Entry 7DST (electron microscopy, 3.10 A resolution); this record covers chains C and E of the 5 polymer chains in the assembly.

# Chain C
Molecule: VP3 of O type FMDV capsid
Source organism: Foot-and-mouth disease virus
Sequence (219 residues; each row starts with the number of its first residue):
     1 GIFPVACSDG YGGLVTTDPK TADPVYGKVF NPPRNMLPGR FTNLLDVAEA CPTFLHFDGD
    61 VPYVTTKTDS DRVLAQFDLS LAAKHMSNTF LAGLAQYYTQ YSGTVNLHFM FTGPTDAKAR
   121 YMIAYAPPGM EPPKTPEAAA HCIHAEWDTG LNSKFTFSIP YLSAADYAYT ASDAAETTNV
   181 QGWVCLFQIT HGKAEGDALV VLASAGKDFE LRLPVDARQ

# Chain E
Molecule: M170 Nab
Source organism: Lama glama
Sequence (121 residues; row label = number of the first residue in the row; note: 3 numbers in that range are skipped by the numbering (no residue carries them; nothing is unmodelled there); a row labelled like 86A-86C holds insertion residues (86A, then the next letters in order)):
     1 GGSQVQLQES GGGLVQAGGS LRLSCAASGR TFSSYAMGWF RQAPGSEREF VARISWSGGS
    61 TYYADSVKGR FTISRDNAKN TVYLQM
86A-86C NSL
    90 KPEDTAVYYC TAGFALPPSD YWGQGTQVTV SS
Not modelled in the structure: 1-4
Disulfides: Cys25-Cys99

# Chain C / chain E interface
Residue-residue contacts - 18 pairs, chain C then chain E:
  Phe57(C) with Leu105(E), hydrophobic
  Asp58(C) with Arg53(E), salt bridge; Leu105(E)
  Gly59(C) with Tyr62(E)
  Asp71(C) with Trp56(E)
  Val73(C) with Trp56(E), hydrophobic
  Gln76(C) with Ala104(E); Leu105(E)
  Asp78(C) with Phe103(E)
  His85(C) with Leu105(E)
  Glu131(C) with Arg30(E), salt bridge; Ser34(E), hydrogen bond; Tyr35(E), hydrogen bond
  Lys134(C) with Trp56(E)
  Thr177(C) with Asp109(E); Tyr110(E)
  Thr178(C) with Tyr110(E), hydrogen bond
  Trp183(C) with Phe103(E)
Also at the interface, not in a pair above, chain C (17 interface residues in all): Ser70, Ala75, Lys84, Pro132
Also at the interface, not in a pair above, chain E (15 interface residues in all): Thr31, Ser33, Ser57, Pro106
The authors on this interface:
  - interface residues, chain C: Phe57(C), Asp71(C), Val73(C), Glu131(C), Lys134(C)
  - epitope / paratope residues, chain E: Arg30(E), Arg53(E), Phe103(E)
  - interface residues, chain E: Arg30(E), Arg53(E), Phe103(E)

# Summary
17 residues of chain C face 15 of chain E across their interface, with 3 hydrogen bonds and 2 salt bridges.
Among the polar pairs are Asp58(C)-Arg53(E), Glu131(C)-Arg30(E) and Glu131(C)-Ser34(E). From the paper:
epitope/paratope residues Arg30(E), Arg53(E) and Phe103(E); interface residues Phe57(C), Asp71(C) and Arg30(E)
among others.
Chain C is VP3 of O type FMDV capsid (Foot-and-mouth disease virus) and chain E is M170 Nab (Lama glama); the
structure, FMDV capsid in complex with M170 Nab, was determined by electron microscopy, deposited together
with 7DSS.
